PDB entry 8F2S | electron microscopy, 2.90 A resolution | chains C and D of the 5 polymer chains in the assembly

# Chain C
Name: Acetylcholine receptor subunit beta
From: Tetronarce californica
UniProt: P02712 (ACHB_TETCF); residues 1-469 here correspond to UniProt positions 25-493 (UniProt number = residue number + 24)
Chain sequence (469 residues; row label = number of the first residue in the row):
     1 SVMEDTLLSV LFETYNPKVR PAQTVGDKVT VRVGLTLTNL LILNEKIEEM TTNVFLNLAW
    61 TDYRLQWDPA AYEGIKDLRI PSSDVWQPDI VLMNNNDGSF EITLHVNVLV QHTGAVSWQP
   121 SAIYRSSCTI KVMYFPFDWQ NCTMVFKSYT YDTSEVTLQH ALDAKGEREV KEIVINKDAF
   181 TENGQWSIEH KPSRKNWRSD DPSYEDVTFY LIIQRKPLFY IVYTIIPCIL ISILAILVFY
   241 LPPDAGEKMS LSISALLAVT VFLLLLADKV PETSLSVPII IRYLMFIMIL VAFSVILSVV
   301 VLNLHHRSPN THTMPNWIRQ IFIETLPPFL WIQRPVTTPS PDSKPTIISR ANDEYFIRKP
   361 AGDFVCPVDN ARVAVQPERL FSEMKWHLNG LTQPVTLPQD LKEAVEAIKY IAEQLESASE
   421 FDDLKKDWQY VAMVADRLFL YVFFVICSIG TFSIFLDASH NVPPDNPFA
Not modelled in the structure: 335-397
Disulfide bonds: C128-C142
Covalent attachments: N-acetylglucosamine (NAG) linked to N141
Residues lining bound ligands: rocuronium (RBR): S250, S254, L257, A258, V261, L265
UniProt features mapped onto this chain:
  - modified residue: Y355 (Phosphotyrosine)
  - glycosylation: N141 (N-linked (GlcNAc...) asparagine)

# Chain D
Name: Acetylcholine receptor subunit alpha
From: Tetronarce californica
UniProt: P02710 (ACHA_TETCF); residues 1-433 here correspond to UniProt positions 25-457 (UniProt number = residue number + 24)
Chain sequence (433 residues; numbered 1 to 433; the number before each row is that of its first residue):
     1 SEHETRLVAN LLENYNKVIR PVEHHTHFVD ITVGLQLIQL ISVDEVNQIV ETNVRLRQQW
    61 IDVRLRWNPA DYGGIKKIRL PSDDVWLPDL VLYNNADGDF AIVHMTKLLL DYTGKIMWTP
   121 PAIFKSYCEI IVTHFPFDQQ NCTMKLGIWT YDGTKVSISP ESDRPDLSTF MESGEWVMKD
   181 YRGWKHWVYY TCCPDTPYLD ITYHFIMQRI PLYFVVNVII PCLLFSFLTG LVFYLPTDSG
   241 EKMTLSISVL LSLTVFLLVI VELIPSTSSA VPLIGKYMLF TMIFVISSII ITVVVINTHH
   301 RSPSTHTMPQ WVRKIFIDTI PNVMFFSTMK RASKEKQENK IFADDIDISD ISGKQVTGEV
   361 IFQTPLIKNP DVKSAIEGVK YIAEHMKSDE ESSNAAEEWK YVAMVIDHIL LCVFMLICII
   421 GTVSVFAGRL IEL
Not modelled in the structure: 332-369, 427-433
Disulfide bonds: C128-C142, C192-C193
Covalent attachments: glycan linked to N141
Residues lining bound ligands:
  - rocuronium (RBR), molecule 1: Y93, W149, T150, Y190, C192, C193, Y198
  - rocuronium (RBR), molecule 2: T244, S248, L251
UniProt features mapped onto this chain:
  - glycosylation: N141 (N-linked (GlcNAc...) asparagine)

# How chain C and chain D interact
Contacting residue pairs - 90 pairs, chain C then chain D:
  T14(C) with T5(D)
  K18(C) with L12(D); P81(D); D84(D), salt bridge
  V19(C) with E4(D)
  R20(C) with S1(D)
  A22(C) with S1(D)
  V25(C) with G73(D); I75(D), hydrophobic
  Y63(C) with S1(D); E2(D)
  N96(C) with Q39(D); I41(D)
  G98(C) with H104(D), hydrogen bond (backbone-side chain)
  F100(C) with R55(D); P121(D), hydrophobic
  S127(C) with M171(D)
  Y149(C) with R55(D); T106(D); T119(D), hydrogen bond (side chain-backbone); P120(D); P121(D)
  T150(C) with R79(D), hydrogen bond (backbone-side chain); K107(D)
  Y151(C) with R79(D)
  D152(C) with R79(D), salt bridge
  E155(C) with R79(D), salt bridge
  R198(C) with T169(D)
  G246(C) with E241(D)
  E247(C) with E241(D)
  K248(C) with E241(D)
  M249(C) with E241(D), hydrogen bond (backbone-side chain)
  S250(C) with E241(D), hydrogen bond
  I253(C) with L245(D), hydrophobic; S248(D)
  L256(C) with F225(D), hydrophobic; L228(D), hydrophobic
  L257(C) with S252(D)
  T260(C) with F225(D); F256(D)
  L264(C) with V255(D), hydrophobic; F256(D), hydrophobic
  A267(C) with Y213(D)
  P271(C) with Y213(D)
  E272(C) with E175(D); Y213(D)
  T273(C) with G174(D); Y213(D)
  S274(C) with G174(D), hydrogen bond (backbone-backbone); I210(D), hydrogen bond (side chain-backbone); L212(D); Y213(D), hydrogen bond (side chain-backbone)
  L275(C) with G174(D)
  V277(C) with V216(D), hydrophobic
  I281(C) with V216(D), hydrophobic; N217(D)
  M285(C) with V216(D), hydrophobic
  M288(C) with P221(D), hydrophobic
  A292(C) with L224(D), hydrophobic
  I296(C) with L231(D), hydrophobic
  V299(C) with L231(D), hydrophobic; L235(D), hydrophobic
  L302(C) with L235(D), hydrophobic; P236(D)
  N303(C) with Y234(D), hydrogen bond (side chain-backbone); P236(D)
  H306(C) with P236(D); D238(D); S239(D)
  R307(C) with Y234(D), hydrogen bond; T328(D)
  P309(C) with K330(D)
  N310(C) with K330(D)
  T311(C) with M329(D); K330(D), hydrogen bond (backbone-backbone); M404(D)
  H312(C) with T328(D)
  T313(C) with T328(D), hydrogen bond (backbone-side chain)
  P315(C) with T328(D)
  D400(C) with I376(D)
  E403(C) with K380(D)
  A407(C) with V379(D), hydrophobic; A383(D), hydrophobic
  I408(C) with V379(D), hydrophobic
  Y410(C) with A383(D); K387(D); E390(D), hydrogen bond
  I411(C) with I382(D), hydrophobic; M386(D), hydrophobic
  Q414(C) with E390(D)
Interface residues without a listed pair, chain C (70 interface residues in all): N16, P21, E48, R64, M93, N95, D97, L263, S276, V295, V300, L401, A404
Interface residues without a listed pair, chain D (67 interface residues in all): V8, N53, G74, I123, S173, I220, F227, V259, E397, Y401, H408

# Summary
70 residues of chain C and 67 residues of chain D are in contact, with 13 hydrogen bonds and 3 salt bridges.
Polar contacts include K18(C)-D84(D), D152(C)-R79(D) and E155(C)-R79(D). One rocuronium molecule is bound
between chain C and chain D. Ligands of chain D: rocuronium.
Here chain C is Acetylcholine receptor subunit beta and chain D is Acetylcholine receptor subunit alpha, both
from Tetronarce californica. Entry 8F2S (Cryo-EM structure of Torpedo nicotinic acetylcholine receptor in
complex with rocuronium, pore-blocked state) was determined by electron microscopy (same publication as 8ESK,
8F6Y and 8F6Z).
